8PIN - chains D and G of the 7 polymer chains in the assembly; structure by X-ray diffraction, 3.19 A resolution.

[Chain D]
Name: D-3-phosphoglycerate dehydrogenase 2
From: Saccharomyces cerevisiae
Notes: EC 1.1.1.95, 1.1.1.399
Reference sequence: P40510 (SER33_YEAST); numbering as in UniProt (aligned over 46-469)
Amino-acid sequence (424 residues; each row starts with the number of its first residue):
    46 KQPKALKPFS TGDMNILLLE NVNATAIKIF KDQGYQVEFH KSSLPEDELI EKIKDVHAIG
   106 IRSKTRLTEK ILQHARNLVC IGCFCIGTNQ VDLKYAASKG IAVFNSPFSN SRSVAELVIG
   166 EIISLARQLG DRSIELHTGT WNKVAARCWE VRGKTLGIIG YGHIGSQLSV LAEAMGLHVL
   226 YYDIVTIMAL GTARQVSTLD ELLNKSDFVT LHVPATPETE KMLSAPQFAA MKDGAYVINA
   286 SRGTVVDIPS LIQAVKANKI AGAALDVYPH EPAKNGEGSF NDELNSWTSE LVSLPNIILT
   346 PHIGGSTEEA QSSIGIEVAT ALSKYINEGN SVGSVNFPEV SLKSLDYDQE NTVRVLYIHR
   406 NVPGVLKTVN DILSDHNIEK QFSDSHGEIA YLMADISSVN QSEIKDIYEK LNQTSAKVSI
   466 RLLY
Not modelled in the structure: 46-47
UniProt features mapped onto this chain:
  - active site: R287, E316, H347 (Proton donor)
  - binding site (NAD(+)): H208, I209, D228, A285 to R287, D311, H347 to G350
Ligand contacts:
  - NAD (nicotinamide-adenine-dinucleotide): F153, N155, V159, I204, G205, Y206, G207, H208, I209, G210, Y227, D228, I229, V230, I232, H257, V258, P259, T261, E263, T264, M267, A285, S286, R287, D311, V312, H347, I348, G349, G350
  - hydrogenphosphate ion (PI): H404, N406, V407, P408, G409, V410, L411

[Chain G]
Name: Poli-ALA
From: Saccharomyces cerevisiae
Amino-acid sequence (8 residues; numbered 1 to 8; the number before each row is that of its first residue; X marks 8 residues of unknown identity (built as UNK)):
     1 XXXXXXXX

[How chain D and chain G interact]
Chain D residues in contact with chain G, 8 residues: R192, W194, R197, G198, D252, K277, D278, G279

[Overview]
No residue of chain D is in contact with chain G. Bound to chain D: NAD and hydrogenphosphate ion. UniProt
lists 3 active-site residues and 11 NAD+-binding residues on chain D.
Chain D is D-3-phosphoglycerate dehydrogenase 2 and chain G is Poli-ALA, both from Saccharomyces cerevisiae;
the structure, Crystal structure of Ser33, was determined by X-ray diffraction.
